PDB entry 6NA3 | X-ray diffraction, 1.80 A resolution | chains A and B of the 4 polymer chains in the assembly

Chain A (and B):
Molecule: Putative crotonyl-CoA reductase
Organism: Kitasatospora setae (strain ATCC 33774 / DSM 43861 / JCM 3304 / KCC A-0304 / NBRC 14216 / KM-6054)
Notes: chain B of this document is another copy of the same molecule, construct and numbering; everything in this record applies to it too
UniProt: E4N096 (E4N096_KITSK); residues 1-443 here = UniProt positions 1-443
Amino-acid sequence (445 residues; numbered -1 to 443; the number before each row is that of its first residue; numbers below 1 keep their minus sign (Arg-1 is residue -1)):
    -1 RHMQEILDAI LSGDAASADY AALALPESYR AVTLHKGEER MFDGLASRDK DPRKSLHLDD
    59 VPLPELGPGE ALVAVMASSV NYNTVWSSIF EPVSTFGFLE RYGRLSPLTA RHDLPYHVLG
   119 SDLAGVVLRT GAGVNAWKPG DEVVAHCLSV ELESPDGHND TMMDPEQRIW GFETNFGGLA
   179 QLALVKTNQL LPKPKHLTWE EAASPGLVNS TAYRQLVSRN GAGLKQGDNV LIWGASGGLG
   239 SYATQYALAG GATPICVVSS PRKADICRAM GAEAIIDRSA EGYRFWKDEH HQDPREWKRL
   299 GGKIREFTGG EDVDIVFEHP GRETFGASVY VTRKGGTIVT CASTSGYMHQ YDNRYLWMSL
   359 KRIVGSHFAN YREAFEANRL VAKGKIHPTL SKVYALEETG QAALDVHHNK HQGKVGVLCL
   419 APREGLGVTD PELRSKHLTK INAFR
Construct notes: expression tag (-1 to 0)
Ligand contacts: Pyrrolidine (VES): Gln243, Ala267, Met268, His385, Thr387, Lys438, Ala441, Phe442
Reported in the primary citation:
  - mutagenesis - E151D, E151D/N157E/N218E (100-fold), N157E, N218E, K296A/R303A/Y328F: decreased catalytic activity
  - mutagenesis - Q165A (2-3-fold), K332A: decreased catalytic activity on crotonyl-CoA
  - mutagenesis - Q165A (4-fold): decreased catalytic activity on crotonyl-pantetheine

Chain A / chain B interface:
Pairs across the interface - 37 pairs, chain A then chain B:
  Tyr211(A) - Lys223(B)
  Val215(A) - Gln224(B)
  Arg217(A) - Ala220(B)  hydrogen bond (side chain-backbone)
  Arg217(A) - Gly221(B)  hydrogen bond (side chain-backbone)
  Ala220(A) - Arg217(B)  hydrogen bond (backbone-side chain)
  Gly221(A) - Arg217(B)  hydrogen bond (backbone-side chain)
  Leu222(A) - Gln224(B)
  Lys223(A) - Tyr211(B)
  Lys223(A) - Glu374(B)
  Gln224(A) - Val215(B)
  Gln224(A) - Tyr244(B)  hydrogen bond (side chain-backbone)
  Gln224(A) - Ala247(B)
  Gln224(A) - Gly248(B)
  Gly225(A) - Arg377(B)  hydrogen bond (backbone-side chain)
  Gly225(A) - Leu378(B)
  Asn227(A) - Arg377(B)
  Tyr244(A) - Gln224(B)  hydrogen bond (backbone-side chain)
  Ala247(A) - Gln224(B)
  Ala247(A) - Gly248(B)
  Ala247(A) - Gly249(B)  hydrogen bond (backbone-backbone)
  Gly248(A) - Gln224(B)
  Gly248(A) - Ala247(B)
  Gly248(A) - Gly248(B)
  Gly249(A) - Ala247(B)  hydrogen bond (backbone-backbone)
  Thr306(A) - Lys381(B)
  Glu309(A) - Arg377(B)  salt bridge
  Glu309(A) - Lys381(B)  salt bridge
  Arg331(A) - Arg370(B)
  Arg370(A) - Arg331(B)
  Glu374(A) - Lys223(B)
  Arg377(A) - Gly225(B)  hydrogen bond (side chain-backbone)
  Arg377(A) - Asn227(B)
  Arg377(A) - Glu309(B)  salt bridge
  Leu378(A) - Gly225(B)
  Lys381(A) - Thr306(B)  hydrogen bond (side chain-backbone)
  Lys381(A) - Glu309(B)  salt bridge
  Lys383(A) - Thr251(B)
Also at the interface, not in a pair above, chain A (24 interface residues in all): Glu271
Also at the interface, not in a pair above, chain B (24 interface residues in all): Leu222, Lys434

Overview:
Chain A and chain B each contribute 24 residues to their interface, with 11 hydrogen bonds and 4 salt bridges.
Polar contacts include Glu309(A)-Arg377(B), Glu309(A)-Lys381(B) and Arg217(A)-Ala220(B). The paper reports
that E151D, E151D/N157E/N218E and N157E of chain A, among others, reduce catalytic activity; Q165A and K332A
of chain A reduce catalytic activity on crotonyl-CoA; 7 substitutions were tested in all.
Both chains are Putative crotonyl-CoA reductase (Kitasatospora setae (strain ATCC 33774 / DSM 43861 / JCM 3304
/ KCC A-0304 / NBRC 14216 / KM-6054)). Entry 6NA3 (Crystal Structure of Apo-form of ECR) was determined by
X-ray diffraction together with 6NA4, 6NA5 and 6NA6 from the same study.
